9GUY - chains B and C; structure by X-ray diffraction, 2.10 A resolution.

Chain B:
Protein: 2'-O-methyltransferase nsp16
From: Severe acute respiratory syndrome coronavirus 2
Notes: EC 2.1.1.57
UniProt: P0DTD1 (R1AB_SARS2); residue numbers follow UniProt; this construct covers 6799-7096
Chain sequence (304 residues; row label = number of the first residue in the row):
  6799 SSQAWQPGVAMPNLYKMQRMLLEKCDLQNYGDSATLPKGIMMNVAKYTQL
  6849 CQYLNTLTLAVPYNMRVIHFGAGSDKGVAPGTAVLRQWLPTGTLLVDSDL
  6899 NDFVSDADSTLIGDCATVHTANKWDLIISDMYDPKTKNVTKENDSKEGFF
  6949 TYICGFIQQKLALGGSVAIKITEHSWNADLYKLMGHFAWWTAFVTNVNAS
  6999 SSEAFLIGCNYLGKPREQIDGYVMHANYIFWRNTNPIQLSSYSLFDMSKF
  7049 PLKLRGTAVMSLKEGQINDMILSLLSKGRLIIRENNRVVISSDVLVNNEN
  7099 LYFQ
Not modelled in the structure: 7100-7102
Construct notes: expression tag (7097-7102)
Small-molecule neighbours:
  - A1IOL (N-[(5S)-5-azanyl-6-[(3S,4S,6R)-3-[1,3-dimethyl-2,6-bis(oxidanylidene)purin-7-yl]-4-methyl-4,6-bis(oxidanyl)azepan-1-yl]-6-oxidanylidene-hexyl]ethanamide): K6822, C6823, D6824, L6825, Q6826, Y6828, K6935, E6971
  - S-adenosylmethionine (SAM): N6841, Y6845, H6867, G6869, A6870, G6871, S6872, P6878, G6879, D6897, L6898, N6899, G6911, D6912, C6913, D6928, M6929, Y6930, F6947, K6968
Curated features (UniProtKB/Swiss-Prot):
  - active site: K6844, D6928, K6968, E7001
  - mutagenesis: D6928 (D6928A: Complete loss of virus replication in human respiratory cells), K6968 (K6968A: Complete loss of virus replication in human respiratory cells)

Chain C:
Protein: Non-structural protein 10
From: Severe acute respiratory syndrome coronavirus 2
UniProt: P0DTD1 (R1AB_SARS2); residue numbers follow UniProt; this construct covers 4254-4392
Chain sequence (140 residues; each row starts with the number of its first residue):
  4253 GAGNATEVPANSTVLSFCAFAVDAAKAYKDYLASGGQPITNCVKMLCTHT
  4303 GTGQAITVTPEANMDQESFGGASCCLYCRCHIDHPNPKGFCDLKGKYVQI
  4353 PTTCANDPVGFTLKNTVCTVCGMWKGYGCSCDQLREPMLQ
Not modelled in the structure: 4253-4270, 4386-4392
Construct notes: expression tag (4253)
Bound ions: Zn2+ site 1: C4327, C4330, H4336, C4343; Zn2+ site 2: C4370, C4373, C4381, C4383
Curated features (UniProtKB/Swiss-Prot):
  - binding site (Zn(2+)): C4327, C4330, H4336, C4343, C4370, C4373, C4381, C4383
  - site: Q4392 (Cleavage)

Interface between chain B and chain C:
Residue-residue contacts (41; chain B residue first):
  K6836(B) with K4296(C), hydrogen bond (backbone-side chain)
  G6837(B) with K4296(C)
  I6838(B) with K4296(C); M4297(C); L4298(C), hydrophobic
  M6839(B) with N4293(C)
  V6842(B) with V4295(C), hydrophobic; K4296(C)
  T6846(B) with L4298(C)
  K6874(B) with N4293(C)
  V6876(B) with N4293(C); V4295(C), hydrophobic; S4325(C)
  P6878(B) with V4295(C), hydrophobic
  A6881(B) with M4297(C); Y4349(C), hydrogen bond (backbone-side chain)
  V6882(B) with M4297(C)
  R6884(B) with G4347(C), hydrogen bond (side chain-backbone); Y4349(C)
  Q6885(B) with M4297(C); L4298(C); T4311(C); P4312(C); Y4349(C), hydrogen bond (backbone-side chain)
  T6889(B) with V4310(C)
  D6900(B) with H4333(C), salt bridge
  V6902(B) with A4324(C), hydrophobic; C4330(C)
  S6903(B) with A4324(C); K4346(C)
  D6904(B) with G4322(C); G4323(C), hydrogen bond (side chain-backbone); A4324(C), hydrogen bond (side chain-backbone); G4347(C), hydrogen bond (side chain-backbone); K4348(C)
  A6905(B) with K4346(C), hydrogen bond (backbone-side chain)
  L7042(B) with L4298(C), hydrophobic
  M7045(B) with L4298(C); C4299(C); T4300(C)
  S7046(B) with T4300(C)
Interface residues without a listed pair, chain B (25 interface residues in all): P6835, A6843, D6906
Interface residues without a listed pair, chain C (23 interface residues in all): C4294, R4331, L4345

In short:
Chain B and chain C form an interface of 25 and 23 residues respectively, with 8 hydrogen bonds and 1 salt
bridge. Polar contacts include D6900(B)-H4333(C), K6836(B)-K4296(C) and A6881(B)-Y4349(C). Bound to chain B:
compound A1IOL and S-adenosylmethionine.
Here chain B is 2'-O-methyltransferase nsp16 and chain C is Non-structural protein 10, both from Severe acute
respiratory syndrome coronavirus 2. Entry 9GUY (SARS-CoV-2 methyltransferase nsp10-16 in complex with SAM and
theophylline derivative LAS 54571098) was determined by X-ray diffraction.
